PDB entry 8VGW | electron microscopy, 3.90 A resolution | chains A and C of the 12 polymer chains in the assembly

# Chain A
Protein: CH848 DE3 SOSIP gp120
Organism: Human immunodeficiency virus 1
UniProt: A0A1W6IPB2 (A0A1W6IPB2_9HIV1); residues 4-469 here correspond to UniProt positions 30-495 (UniProt number = residue number + 26)
Sequence (471 residues; each row starts with the number of its first residue):
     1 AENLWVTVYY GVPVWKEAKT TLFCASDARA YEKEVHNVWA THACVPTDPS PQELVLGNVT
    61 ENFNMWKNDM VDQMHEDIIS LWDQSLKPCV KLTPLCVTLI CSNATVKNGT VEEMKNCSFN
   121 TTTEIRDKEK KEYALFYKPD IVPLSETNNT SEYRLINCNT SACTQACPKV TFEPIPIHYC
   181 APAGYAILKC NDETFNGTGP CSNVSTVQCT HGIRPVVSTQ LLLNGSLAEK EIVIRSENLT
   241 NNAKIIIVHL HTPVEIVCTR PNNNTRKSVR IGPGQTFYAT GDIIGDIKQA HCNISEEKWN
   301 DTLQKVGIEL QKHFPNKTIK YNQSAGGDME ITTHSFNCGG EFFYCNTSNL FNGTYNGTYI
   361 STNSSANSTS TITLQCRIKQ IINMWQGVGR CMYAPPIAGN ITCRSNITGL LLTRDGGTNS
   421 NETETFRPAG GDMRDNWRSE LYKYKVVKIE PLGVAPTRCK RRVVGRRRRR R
Unresolved in the structure: 361-370
Sequence notes: expression tag (1-3, 470-471); conflict Cys163 (Val189 in A0A1W6IPB2), Cys391 (Ala417 in A0A1W6IPB2), Lys448 (Glu474 in A0A1W6IPB2), Glu450 (Gln476 in A0A1W6IPB2), Val454 (Ile480 in A0A1W6IPB2), Arg458 (Gly484 in A0A1W6IPB2), Cys459 (Ala485 in A0A1W6IPB2), Gly465 (Glu491 in A0A1W6IPB2), Arg467 (Glu493 in A0A1W6IPB2), Arg468 (Lys494 in A0A1W6IPB2)
Disulfides: Cys24-Cys44, Cys89-Cys167, Cys96-Cys158, Cys101-Cys117, Cys180-Cys209, Cys190-Cys201, Cys258-Cys292, Cys338-Cys403, Cys345-Cys376

# Chain C
Protein: VRC01 Fab Heavy Chain
Organism: Homo sapiens
Notes: antibody fragment or engineered binder
Sequence (121 residues; each row starts with the number of its first residue; a row labelled like 82A-82C holds insertion residues (82A, then the next letters in order)):
     1 QVQLVQSGGQ MKKPGESMRI SCRASGYEFI DCTLNWIRLA PGKRPEWMGW LK
   52A P
    53 RGGAVNYARP LQGRVTMTRD VYSDTAFLEL
82A-82C RSL
    83 TVDDTAVYFC TRGKNCDY
100A-100D NWDF
   101 EHWGRGTPVI VSS
Disulfides: Cys22-Cys92, Cys32-Cys98

# How chain A and chain C interact
Contacting residue pairs - 31 pairs, chain A then chain C:
  Lys67(A) - Asp99(C)  salt bridge
  His75(A) - Arg53(C)
  Thr160(A) - Tyr74(C)  hydrogen bond
  Asn241(A) - Tyr100(C)
  Asn241(A) - Trp100B(C)  hydrogen bond
  Asn242(A) - Trp50(C)
  Asn242(A) - Trp100B(C)
  Ala243(A) - Trp50(C)
  Lys244(A) - Asp99(C)  hydrogen bond (side chain-backbone)
  Ala325(A) - Val57(C)
  Gly326(A) - Gly55(C)
  Gly326(A) - Ala56(C)
  Gly326(A) - Val57(C)
  Gly327(A) - Gly55(C)
  Asp328(A) - Gly54(C)
  Asp328(A) - Arg71(C)  salt bridge
  Ile331(A) - Gly54(C)
  Ile331(A) - Ala56(C)
  Gln386(A) - Arg53(C)  hydrogen bond (backbone-side chain)
  Val388(A) - Phe29(C)  hydrophobic
  Val388(A) - Val73(C)  hydrophobic
  Arg414(A) - Asn58(C)  hydrogen bond (backbone-side chain)
  Asp415(A) - Asn58(C)  hydrogen bond
  Asp415(A) - Gln64(C)
  Gly416(A) - Asn58(C)
  Gly416(A) - Ala60(C)
  Thr418(A) - Arg61(C)
  Thr418(A) - Pro62(C)
  Arg427(A) - Gln64(C)
  Asp432(A) - Arg53(C)  salt bridge
  Arg434(A) - Arg53(C)
Interface residues without a listed pair, chain A (26 interface residues in all): Gly387, Thr413, Gly417, Asn419, Met433
Interface residues without a listed pair, chain C (20 interface residues in all): Trp47, Tyr59

# Summary
The interface between chain A and chain C involves 26 residues on one side and 20 on the other, with 6
hydrogen bonds and 3 salt bridges. Polar pairs include Lys67(A)-Asp99(C), Asp328(A)-Arg71(C) and
Asp432(A)-Arg53(C).
Here chain A is CH848 DE3 SOSIP gp120 (Human immunodeficiency virus 1) and chain C is VRC01 Fab Heavy Chain
(Homo sapiens). Entry 8VGW (VRC01 Fab bound to the HIV-1 CH848 DE3 SOSIP) was determined by electron
microscopy together with 8VGV, 8VH2 and 8VH3 from the same study.
